PDB entry 6NJM | electron microscopy, 6.50 A resolution (low resolution: residue-level contacts below are approximate; hydrogen-bond / salt-bridge calls are withheld) | chains K and L of the 16 polymer chains in the assembly

[Chain K]
Molecule: 15F1 Fab light chain
From: Mus musculus
Notes: antibody fragment or engineered binder
Chain sequence (225 residues; numbered 1 to 225; the number before each row is that of its first residue):
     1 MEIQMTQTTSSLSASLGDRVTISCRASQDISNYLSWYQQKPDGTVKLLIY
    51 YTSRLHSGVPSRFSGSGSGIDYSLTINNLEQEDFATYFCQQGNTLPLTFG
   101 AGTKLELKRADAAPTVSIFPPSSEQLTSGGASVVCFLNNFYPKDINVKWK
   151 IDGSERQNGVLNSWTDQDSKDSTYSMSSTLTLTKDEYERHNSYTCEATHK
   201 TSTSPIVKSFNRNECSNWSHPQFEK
Unresolved in the structure: 1, 213-225

[Chain L]
Molecule: 15F1 Fab heavy chain
From: Mus musculus
Notes: antibody fragment or engineered binder
Chain sequence (262 residues; row label = number of the first residue in the row; numbers below 1 keep their minus sign (Met-19 is residue -19)):
   -19 MVSAIVLYVLLAAAAHSAFAMQAQLKESGPGLVAPSQSLSITCTVSGFSL
    31 TNYGVHWVRQPPGKGLEWLGVIWAGGSTNYNSALMSRVSISKDNSKSQVF
    81 LKMNSLQTDDTVMYYCAREDYDYDWHFDVWGAGTTVTVSSAKTTPPSVYP
   131 LAPGSAAQTNSMVTLGCLVKGYFPEPVTVTWNSGSLSSGVHTFPAVLQSD
   181 LYTLSSSVTVPSSTWPSETVTCNVAHPASSTKVDKKLEVLFQGPGSGSAD
   231 TITIRGYVRDNR
Unresolved in the structure: -19 to 1, 217-242

[How chain K and chain L interact]
Residue-residue contacts - 5 pairs, chain K then chain L:
  Gly43(K) with Gly111(L); Ala112(L)
  Val45(K) with Trp110(L)
  Leu97(K) with Trp48(L)
  Ser163(K) with Pro174(L)
Other interface residues (no listed pair), chain K (7 interface residues in all): Leu47, Phe99, Trp164
Other interface residues (no listed pair), chain L (8 interface residues in all): Leu46, Phe107, Asp108

[Summary]
7 residues of chain K face 8 of chain L across their interface.
Here chain K is 15F1 Fab light chain and chain L is 15F1 Fab heavy chain, both from Mus musculus. Entry 6NJM
(Architecture and subunit arrangement of native AMPA receptors) was determined by electron microscopy.
